Entry 5C6R (X-ray diffraction, 1.80 A resolution); this record covers chain A.

Chain A:
Name: Arf-GAP
Source organism: Mus musculus
Notes: fragment: PH domain
Reference sequence: Q9QWY8 (ASAP1_MOUSE), isoform Q9QWY8-2; numbering as in UniProt (aligned over 325-451)
Amino-acid sequence (150 residues; each row starts with the number of its first residue):
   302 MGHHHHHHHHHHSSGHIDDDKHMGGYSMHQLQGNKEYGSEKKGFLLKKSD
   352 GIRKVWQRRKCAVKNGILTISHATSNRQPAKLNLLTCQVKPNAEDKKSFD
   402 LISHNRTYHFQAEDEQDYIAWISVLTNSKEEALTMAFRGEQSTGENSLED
Not modelled in the structure: 302-330, 441-451
Differences from the reference sequence: expression tag (302-324)
From the paper describing this entry:
  - mutagenesis - K348N (1%-4%), K349N (1%-4%), I353D, R360Q (1%-4%): decreased catalytic activity
  - mutagenesis - K355N, K365N, R378Q, R407Q: unchanged catalytic activity

Overview:
From the paper: K348N, K349N and I353D, among others, reduce catalytic activity; K355N, K365N and R378Q, among
others, leave catalytic activity unchanged; 8 substitutions were tested in all.
Chain A is Arf-GAP (Mus musculus); the structure, Crystal structure of PH domain of ASAP1, was determined by
X-ray diffraction, deposited together with 5C79.
